8Z8Y - chains A and B; structure by X-ray diffraction, 3.18 A resolution.

== Chain A ==
Protein: Piwi domain-containing protein
Organism: Thermoflavifilum thermophilum
UniProt: A0A1I7NFD7 (A0A1I7NFD7_9BACT); residues 1-507 here = UniProt positions 1-507
Chain sequence (507 residues; numbered 1 to 507; the number before each row is that of its first residue):
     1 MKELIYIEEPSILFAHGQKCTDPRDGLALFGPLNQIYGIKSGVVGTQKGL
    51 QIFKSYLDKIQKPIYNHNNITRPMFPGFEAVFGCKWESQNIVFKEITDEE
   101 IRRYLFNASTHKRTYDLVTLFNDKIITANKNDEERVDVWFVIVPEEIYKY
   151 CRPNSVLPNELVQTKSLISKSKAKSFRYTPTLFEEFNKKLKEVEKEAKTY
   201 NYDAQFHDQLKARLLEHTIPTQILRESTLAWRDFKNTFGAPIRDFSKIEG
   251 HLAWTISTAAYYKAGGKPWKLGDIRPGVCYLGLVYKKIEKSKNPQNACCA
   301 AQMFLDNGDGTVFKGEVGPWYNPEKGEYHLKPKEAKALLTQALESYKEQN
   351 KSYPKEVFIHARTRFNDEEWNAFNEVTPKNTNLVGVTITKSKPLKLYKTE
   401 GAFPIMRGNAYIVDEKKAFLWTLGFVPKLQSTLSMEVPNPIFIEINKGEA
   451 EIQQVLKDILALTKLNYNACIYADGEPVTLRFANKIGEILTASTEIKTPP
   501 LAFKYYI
Bound ions: Mg2+ near Ile507 (its only coordinating residue here)

== Chain B ==
Protein: TIR domain-containing protein
Organism: Thermoflavifilum thermophilum
UniProt: A0A1I7NFG5 (A0A1I7NFG5_9BACT); numbering as in UniProt (aligned over 1-450)
Chain sequence (450 residues; numbered 1 to 450; the number before each row is that of its first residue):
     1 MRNKIFISHATPEDDDFTRWLSLKLIGLGYEVWCDILFLDKGVDFWSTIE
    51 KEIRENTCKFLIVSSTAGNKREGVLKELAVATKVKKHLQDDMFIIPLAID
   101 ENLSYDDINIEIVRLNAIDFKKSWAKGLQDLLDAFEKQNVPKKPPDHSKS
   151 NLLYQQIFLHDKQAIEKEETYDSNWFPIISFPNELRFHRYDWRLPKQFDV
   201 RTLAFPAIRYKEYLCTFAWEYDFIHQLPKTETYNGQESIRISTSDILSGR
   251 YDTDFIRNYECQRLIVQLINKAFELRMKDKNVREYQMSKTFAYWIEKGKL
   301 EKDKFEKIKLVGKQKNKYWHFGISAAGKLYPSPVLMVSSHIIFTMDGINL
   351 IKSKSIQHSSRRKQGKNWWNDKWREKLLAFIRFLSDDQNAIYLNVGSEEK
   401 ILISNKPLKFFGKMSYVTPSEVTLEEESVLADINNFEEDTEDLDELEDIE
Disordered / not traced: 447-450

== Chain A / chain B interface ==
Residue-residue contacts (107):
  Met1(A) with Lys409(B); Phe411(B)
  Lys2(A) with Pro331(B); Phe410(B)
  Glu3(A) with Lys413(B)
  Leu4(A) with Phe410(B), hydrophobic; Phe411(B), hydrogen bond (backbone-backbone); Lys413(B)
  Ile5(A) with Lys413(B)
  Tyr6(A) with Met414(B), hydrophobic
  His16(A) with His147(B), hydrogen bond
  Gln18(A) with His147(B), hydrogen bond (side chain-backbone); Ser148(B); Asn151(B), hydrogen bond
  Lys19(A) with Asn151(B)
  Cys20(A) with Tyr154(B), hydrophobic
  Asp25(A) with Tyr154(B), hydrogen bond
  Ala28(A) with Lys24(B)
  Leu29(A) with Lys24(B); Tyr154(B), hydrophobic
  Phe30(A) with Asn151(B)
  Lys62(A) with Lys121(B)
  Pro63(A) with Trp124(B)
  His67(A) with Glu425(B), salt bridge
  Asn68(A) with Val422(B)
  Thr71(A) with Glu426(B)
  Arg72(A) with Glu426(B), salt bridge; Leu446(B)
  Met74(A) with Asp16(B)
  Glu79(A) with Ser123(B); Ala125(B)
  Ala80(A) with Ala125(B)
  Tyr148(A) with Glu438(B); Thr440(B)
  Arg152(A) with Thr440(B)
  Gln205(A) with Asp439(B); Thr440(B)
  His207(A) with Asp439(B); Thr440(B); Asp442(B), salt bridge
  Lys211(A) with Asp442(B), salt bridge
  Ile223(A) with Glu441(B); Asp442(B)
  Leu224(A) with Glu441(B)
  Arg225(A) with Glu438(B), salt bridge; Glu441(B)
  Thr228(A) with Glu441(B), hydrogen bond
  Arg243(A) with Asn435(B); Glu438(B), salt bridge; Glu441(B), salt bridge
  Phe245(A) with Phe436(B), hydrophobic
  Pro393(A) with Asn174(B), hydrogen bond (backbone-side chain); Trp175(B); Met336(B)
  Leu394(A) with Asn174(B); Trp175(B), hydrophobic
  Lys395(A) with Ser173(B); Asn174(B), hydrogen bond (backbone-side chain)
  Leu396(A) with Tyr171(B), hydrophobic; Asp172(B); Ser173(B)
  Tyr397(A) with Tyr171(B); Asp172(B), hydrogen bond (backbone-backbone); Ser339(B); Asn370(B); Trp373(B), hydrophobic; Arg374(B)
  Lys398(A) with Glu169(B), salt bridge; Asn370(B), hydrogen bond (backbone-side chain); Arg374(B), hydrogen bond (backbone-side chain); Tyr416(B), hydrogen bond
  Thr399(A) with Thr170(B), hydrogen bond (side chain-backbone); Asp172(B); Arg374(B), hydrogen bond (backbone-side chain)
  Glu400(A) with Arg374(B)
  Gly401(A) with Asn370(B), hydrogen bond (backbone-side chain); Asp371(B)
  Ala402(A) with Asn370(B)
  Phe403(A) with Tyr416(B), hydrogen bond (backbone-side chain); Pro419(B)
  Pro404(A) with Tyr416(B), hydrogen bond (backbone-side chain)
  Ile405(A) with Tyr171(B), hydrophobic
  Met406(A) with Ser415(B); Tyr416(B), hydrophobic
  Tyr411(A) with Pro331(B); Phe410(B), hydrophobic
  Asp414(A) with Tyr330(B), hydrogen bond
  Lys417(A) with Tyr330(B)
  Phe425(A) with Tyr416(B), hydrophobic
  Pro427(A) with Lys162(B); Gln163(B); Ala164(B)
  Gln430(A) with Lys162(B); Val417(B); Pro419(B)
  Ser431(A) with Val422(B)
  Met435(A) with Trp368(B); Trp369(B); Leu430(B), hydrophobic
  Glu436(A) with Arg361(B), salt bridge; Gly365(B); Trp373(B)
  Val437(A) with Asn370(B)
  Ile471(A) with Leu446(B), hydrophobic
  Arg481(A) with Asp444(B), salt bridge
  Lys485(A) with Asp442(B), salt bridge
  Ile507(A) with Asp442(B)
Also at the interface, not in a pair above, chain A (78 interface residues in all): Gln61, Tyr65, Asn69, Pro76, Gln222, Asp244, Lys247, Ile248, His251, Lys392, Asn409, Val413, Lys428, Asn468, Ala469, Phe482
Also at the interface, not in a pair above, chain B (68 interface residues in all): Trp20, Lys122, Ser150, Gln155, Ser338, Lys366, Leu377, Thr418, Ser420, Thr423, Glu427, Val429, Asp432, Glu445

== In short ==
78 residues of chain A and 68 residues of chain B are in contact, with 18 hydrogen bonds and 11 salt bridges.
Among the polar pairs are His67(A)-Glu425(B), Arg72(A)-Glu426(B) and His207(A)-Asp442(B).
Chain A is Piwi domain-containing protein and chain B is TIR domain-containing protein, both from
Thermoflavifilum thermophilum; the structure, Crystal structure of CrtAgo/CrtTIR-APAZ complex, was determined
by X-ray diffraction (same publication as 8Z92, 8Z96, 9L9W and 9L9X).
